Entry 1TSU (X-ray diffraction, 2.10 A resolution); this record covers chains A and P of the 3 polymer chains in the assembly.

[Chain A]
Protein: Pol polyprotein
Notes: EC 3.4.23.16; fragment: Protease
UniProt: P03369 (POL_HV1A2); residues 1-99 here correspond to UniProt positions 57-155 (UniProt number = residue number + 56)
Amino-acid sequence (99 residues; each row starts with the number of its first residue):
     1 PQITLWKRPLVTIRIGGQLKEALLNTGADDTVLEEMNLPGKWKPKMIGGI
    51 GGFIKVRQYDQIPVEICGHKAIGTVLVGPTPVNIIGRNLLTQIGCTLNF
Differences from the reference sequence: engineered mutation K7 (Gln63 in P03369), N25 (Asp81 in P03369)
From the paper describing this entry:
  - conformationally variable residues (loop rearrangement, order/disorder transition): I50, G78 to N83
  - mutagenesis - D25N: abolished catalytic activity (proposed by the authors, not directly observed)
  - binding site for Nc-P1 substrate peptide (chain P): L23, G27, P81, V82

[Chain P]
Protein: Nc-P1 substrate peptide
UniProt: P04591 (GAG_HV1H2); aligned to UniProt positions 428-435 over residues 2-9 (the alignment contains insertions or deletions, so no single offset holds)
Amino-acid sequence (8 residues; numbered 2 to 9; the number before each row is that of its first residue):
     2 RQANFLGK

[Interface between chain A and chain P]
Pairs across the interface - 20 pairs, chain A then chain P:
  R8(A) - G8(P)
  L23(A) - F6(P)  hydrophobic
  N25(A) - F6(P)
  G27(A) - Q3(P)
  G27(A) - A4(P)
  G27(A) - N5(P)  hydrogen bond (backbone-backbone)
  A28(A) - Q3(P)
  A28(A) - A4(P)  hydrophobic
  D29(A) - R2(P)
  D29(A) - Q3(P)  hydrogen bond (side chain-backbone)
  D30(A) - R2(P)
  I47(A) - R2(P)
  G48(A) - R2(P)  hydrogen bond (backbone-backbone)
  G48(A) - Q3(P)
  G48(A) - A4(P)  hydrogen bond (backbone-backbone)
  G49(A) - A4(P)
  I50(A) - L7(P)  hydrophobic
  P81(A) - F6(P)  hydrophobic
  V82(A) - F6(P)  hydrophobic
  I84(A) - F6(P)  hydrophobic
Interface residues without a listed pair, chain A (16 interface residues in all): V32, K45
From the paper, about this interface:
  - interface residues, chain A: L23(A), N25(A), D29(A), P81(A), V82(A)

[Summary]
16 residues of chain A face 7 of chain P across their interface; the contacts include 4 hydrogen bonds. Among
the polar pairs are D29(A)-Q3(P), G27(A)-N5(P) and G48(A)-R2(P). The paper reports a binding site for Nc-P1
substrate peptide (chain P) at L23(A), G27(A) and P81(A) among others; D25N of chain A abolishes catalytic
activity.
Chain A is Pol polyprotein and chain P is Nc-P1 substrate peptide; the structure, Crystal structure of decamer
NCP1 substrate peptide in complex with wild-type D25N HIV-1 protease variant, was determined by X-ray
diffraction together with 1TSQ from the same study.
